3BDM - chains H and Z of the 28 polymer chains in the assembly; structure by X-ray diffraction, 2.70 A resolution.

Chain H:
Protein: Proteasome component PUP1
Source organism: Saccharomyces cerevisiae
Notes: EC 3.4.25.1
UniProt: P25043 (PSB7_YEAST); the construct lacks a stretch of the UniProt sequence and is renumbered around it, so the offset changes along the chain: 1-91 = UniProt 30-120; 93-105 = UniProt 121-133; 106-187 = UniProt 135-216; 189-233 = UniProt 217-261
Chain sequence (232 residues; numbered 1 to 233 plus 1 insertion-coded residue; 2 numbers in that range are skipped by the numbering (no residue carries them; nothing is unmodelled there); the number before each row is that of its first residue):
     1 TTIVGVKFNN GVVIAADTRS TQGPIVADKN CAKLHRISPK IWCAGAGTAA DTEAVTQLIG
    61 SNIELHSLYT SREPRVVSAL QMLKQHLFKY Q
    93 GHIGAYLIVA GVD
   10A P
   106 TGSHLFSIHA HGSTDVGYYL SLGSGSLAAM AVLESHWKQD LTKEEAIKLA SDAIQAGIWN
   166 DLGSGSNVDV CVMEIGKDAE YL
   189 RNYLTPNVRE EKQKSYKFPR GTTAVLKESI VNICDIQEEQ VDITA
Unresolved in the structure: 224-233
Glycans and other covalent adducts: Glidobactin A (GDT) linked to Thr1
Residues lining bound ligands: Glidobactin A (GDT; (2E,4E)-N-[(2S,3R)-3-hydroxy-1-[[(3Z,5S,8S,10S)-10-hydroxy-5-methyl-2,7-dioxo-1,6-diazacyclododec-3-en-8-yl]amino]-1-ox obutan-2-yl]dodeca-2,4-dienamide): Arg19, Ser20, Thr21, Gln22, Ala27, Lys33, Gly45, Ala46, Gly47, Thr48, Ala49, Gly128, Ser129
Swiss-Prot annotation at these positions:
  - active site: Thr1 (Nucleophile)

Chain Z:
Protein: Proteasome component C5
Source organism: Saccharomyces cerevisiae
Notes: EC 3.4.25.1
UniProt: P23724 (PSB1_YEAST); the construct lacks a stretch of the UniProt sequence and is renumbered around it, so the offset changes along the chain: -28 to -1 = UniProt 1-28; 1-70 = UniProt 29-98; 71-106 = UniProt 100-135; 107-144 = UniProt 138-175; 2 more segments
Chain sequence (241 residues; each row starts with the number of its first residue; note: 2 numbers in that range are skipped by the numbering (no residue carries them; nothing is unmodelled there); a row labelled like 10A-10B holds insertion residues (10A, then the next letters in order); numbers below 1 keep their minus sign (Met-28 is residue -28)):
   -28 MATIASEYSS EASNTPIEHQ FNPYGDNG
     1 GTILGIAGED FAVLAGDTRN ITDYSINSRY EPKVFDCGDN IVMSANGFAA DGDALVKRFK
    61 NSVKWYHFDH
   70A N
    71 DKKLSINSAA RNIQHLLYGK RFFPYYVHTI IAGLDE
10A-10B DG
   107 KGAVYSFDPV GSYEREQCRA GGAAASLIMP FLDNQVNF
14A-14F KNQYEP
14H-14I GT
    1I N
14J-14K GK
14M-14Q VKKPL
   14W K
   145 YLSVEEVIKL VRDSFTSATE RHIQVGDGLE ILIVTK
   182 DGVRKEFYEL KRD
Unresolved in the structure: -28 to -10
Residues lining bound ligands: Glidobactin A (GDT; (2E,4E)-N-[(2S,3R)-3-hydroxy-1-[[(3Z,5S,8S,10S)-10-hydroxy-5-methyl-2,7-dioxo-1,6-diazacyclododec-3-en-8-yl]amino]-1-ox obutan-2-yl]dodeca-2,4-dienamide): Pro94, Tyr96, Val97, His98, Asp114, Pro115, Val116, Ser118

Chain H / chain Z interface:
Contacting residue pairs (62; chain H residue first):
  Arg19(H) with Ile167(Z); Asp194(Z), salt bridge
  Pro24(H) with Arg165(Z); His166(Z); Ile167(Z), hydrogen bond (backbone-backbone)
  Ile25(H) with Arg165(Z); His166(Z)
  Val26(H) with Glu164(Z); Arg165(Z), hydrogen bond (backbone-backbone); Ile167(Z), hydrophobic
  Ala27(H) with Arg165(Z), hydrogen bond (backbone-side chain)
  Lys29(H) with Glu164(Z), salt bridge; Arg165(Z)
  Ile163(H) with Asp194(Z)
  Trp164(H) with Ile26(Z); Arg29(Z), hydrogen bond (backbone-side chain); Arg193(Z); Asp194(Z)
  Asn165(H) with Tyr24(Z); Arg29(Z)
  Asp166(H) with Tyr24(Z); Asp194(Z)
  Leu167(H) with Arg19(Z); Ile21(Z), hydrophobic; Asp23(Z); Tyr24(Z), hydrogen bond (backbone-backbone); Ser25(Z); Ile26(Z), hydrophobic; Ile167(Z)
  Gly168(H) with Tyr24(Z)
  Ser169(H) with Asp194(Z)
  Gly170(H) with Asp194(Z)
  Ser171(H) with Asp194(Z), hydrogen bond (backbone-side chain)
  Asn195(H) with Lys192(Z), hydrogen bond (backbone-side chain); Asp194(Z)
  Arg197(H) with Thr160(Z), hydrogen bond; Ser161(Z), hydrogen bond; Glu164(Z)
  Glu198(H) with Arg156(Z), salt bridge; Thr160(Z); Glu190(Z)
  Lys200(H) with Asp157(Z)
  Gln201(H) with Lys153(Z); Arg156(Z), hydrogen bond; Asp157(Z), hydrogen bond (backbone-side chain)
  Lys202(H) with Gln141(Z); Glu150(Z); Asp157(Z), hydrogen bond (backbone-side chain)
  Tyr204(H) with Phe137(Z); Gln141(Z); Leu154(Z); Asp157(Z), hydrogen bond
  Phe206(H) with Gln14C(Z); Asn140(Z); Gln141(Z)
  Arg208(H) with Pro14F(Z)
  Gly209(H) with Pro14F(Z)
  Thr210(H) with Asn14B(Z); Gln14C(Z); Tyr14D(Z), hydrogen bond (backbone-backbone)
  Ala212(H) with Tyr14D(Z), hydrophobic; Gly14J(Z)
Also at the interface, not in a pair above, chain H (31 interface residues in all): Thr21, Gly23, Asp28, Pro207
Also at the interface, not in a pair above, chain Z (32 interface residues in all): Glu14E, Gly14H

In short:
The interface between chain H and chain Z involves 31 residues on one side and 32 on the other, with 14
hydrogen bonds and 3 salt bridges. Polar contacts include Arg19(H)-Asp194(Z), Lys29(H)-Glu164(Z) and
Glu198(H)-Arg156(Z). Ligands of chain Z: Glidobactin A.
Here chain H is Proteasome component PUP1 and chain Z is Proteasome component C5, both from Saccharomyces
cerevisiae. Entry 3BDM (yeast 20S proteasome:glidobactin A-complex) was determined by X-ray diffraction
together with 2ZCY from the same study.
